8XZ3 - chains A and N of the 34 polymer chains in the assembly; structure by electron microscopy, 3.60 A resolution.

# Chain A
Molecule: 23S rRNA
From: Mycolicibacterium smegmatis MC2 155
Sequence (3119 nucleotides; each row starts with the number of its first residue):
     2 AAGUGUUUAAGGGCGCAUGGUGGAUGCCUUGGCACUGGGAGCCGAUGAAG
    52 GACGUAGGAGGCUGCGAUAAGCCUCGGGGAGCUGUCAACCGAGCGUUGAU
   102 CCGAGGAUGUCCGAAUGGGGAAACCCGGCACGAGUGAUGUCGUGUCACCA
   152 GGCGCUGAAUAUAUAGGCGUCUGGGGGGAACGCGGGGAAGUGAAACAUCU
   202 CAGUACCCGUAGGAAGAGAAAACAAAAUGUGAUUCCGUGAGUAGUGGCGA
   252 GCGAAAGCGGAGGAUGGCUAAACCGUAUGCAUGUGAUACCGGGUAGGGGU
   302 UGUGUGUGCGGGGUUGUGGGACCUAUCUUUCCGGCUCUACCUGGCUGGAG
   352 GGCAGUGAGAAAAUGUUGUGGUUAGCGGAAAUGGCUUGGGAUGGCCUGCC
   402 GUAGACGGUGAGAGCCCGGUACGUGAAAACCCGACGUCUGUCUUGAUGGU
   452 GUUCCCGAGUAGCAGCGGGCCCGUGGAAUCUGCUGUGAAUCUGCCGGGAC
   502 CACCCGGUAAGCCUGAAUACUUCCCAGUGACCGAUAGCGGAUUAGUACCG
   552 UGAGGGAAUGGUGAAAAGUACCCCGGGAGGGGAGUGAAAGAGUACCUGAA
   602 ACCGUGCGCUUACAAUCCGUCAGAGCCCUCGACGUGUCGUGGGGUGAUGG
   652 CGUGCCUUUUGAAGAAUGAGCCUGCGAGUCAGGGACAUGUCGCGAGGUUA
   702 ACCCGGGUGGGGUAGCCGCAGCGAAAGCGAGUCUGAAUAGGGCGUAUCCA
   752 CACAAGAGUGUGUGGUGUAGUGGUGUGUUCUGGACCCGAAGCGGAGUGAU
   802 CUACCCAUGGCCAGGGUGAAGCGCGGGUAAGACCGCGUGGAGGCCCGAAC
   852 CCACUUAGGUUGAAGACUGAGGGGAUGAGCUGUGGGUAGGGGUGAAAGGC
   902 CAAUCAAACUCCGUGAUAGCUGGUUCUCCCCGAAAUGCAUUUAGGUGCAG
   952 CGUCGCAUGUUUCUUGCCGGAGGUAGAGCUACUGGAUGGCCGAUGGGCCC
  1002 CACAGGGUUACUGACGUCAGCCAAACUCCGAAUGCCGGUAAGUCCAAGAG
  1052 UGCGGCAGUGAGACGGCGGGGGAUAAGCUCCGUGCGUCGAGAGGGAAACA
  1102 GCCCAGAUCGCCGGCUAAGGCCCCUAAGCGUGUGCUAAGUGGAAAAGGAU
  1152 GUGCAGUCGCGAAGACAACCAGGAGGUUGGCUUAGAAGCAGCCACCCUUG
  1202 AAAGAGUGCGUAAUAGCUCACUGGUCAAGUGAUUGUGCGCCGAUAAUGUA
  1252 GCGGGGCUCAAGCACACCGCCGAAGCCGCGGCAGCCAACGUGUUGGCUGG
  1302 GUAGGGGAGCGUCCUGCAUCCGGUGAAGCCGCCGAGUGAUCGAGUGGUGG
  1352 AGGGUGUGGGAGUGAGAAUGCAGGCAUGAGUAGCGAUUAGGCAAGUGAGA
  1402 ACCUUGCCCGCCGAAAGACCAAGGGUUCCUGGGCCAGGCCAGUCCGCCCA
  1452 GGGUGAGUCGGGACCUAAGGCGAGGCCGACAGGCGUAGUCGAUGGACAAC
  1502 GGGUUGAUAUUCCCGUACCCGUGUAUGUGCGUCCAUGAUGAAUCAGCGGU
  1552 ACUAACCAUCCAAAACCACCGUGACCGCACCUUUCGGGGUGUGGCGUUGG
  1602 UGGGGCUGCAUGGGACCUUCGUUGGUAGUAGUCAAGCGAUGGGGUGACGC
  1652 AGGAAGGUAGCCGUACCGGUCAGUGGUAAUACCGGGGUAAGCCUGUAGGG
  1702 AGUCAGAUAGGUAAAUCCGUCUGGCAUAUAUCCUGAGAGGUGAUGCAUAG
  1752 CCGAGUGAGGCGAAUUCGGUGAUCCUAUGCUGCCGAGAAAAGCCUCUAGC
  1802 GAGGACAUACACGGCCCGUACCCCAAACCAACACAGGUGGUCAGGUAGAG
  1852 AAUACUAAGGCGUACGAGUGAACUAUGGUUAAGGAACUCGGCAAAAUGCC
  1902 CCCGUAACUUCGGGAGAAGGGGGACCCACAUGGCGUGUAAGCCUUUACGG
  1952 CCCAAGCGUGAGUGGGUGGCACAAACCAGUGAGAAGCGACUGUUUACUAA
  2002 AAACACAGGUCCGUGCGAAGUCGCAAGACGAUGUAUACGGACUGACGCCU
  2052 GCCCGGUGCUGGAAGGUUAAGAGGACCCGUUAACUCCCUUUGGGGGUGAA
  2102 GCGGAGAAUUUAAGCCCCAGUAAACGGCGGUGGUAACUAUAACCAUCCUA
  2152 AGGUAGCGAAAUUCCUUGUCGGGUAAGUUCCGACCUGCACGAAUGGCGUA
  2202 ACGACUUCUCAACUGUCUCAACCAUAGACUCGGCGAAAUUGCACUACGAG
  2252 UAAAGAUGCUCGUUACGCGCGGCAGGACGAAAAGACCCCGGGACCUUCAC
  2302 UACAACUUGGUAUUGGUGCUCGAUACGGUUUGUGUAGGAUAGGUGGGAGA
  2352 CUGUGAAGCUCACACGCCAGUGUGGGUGGAGUCGUUGUUGAAAUACCACU
  2402 CUGAUCGUAUUGGGCCUCUAACCUCGGACCGUAUAUCCGGUUCAGGGACA
  2452 GUGCCUGGUGGGUAGUUUAACUGGGGCGGUUGCCUCCUAAAAUGUAACGG
  2502 AGGCGCCCAAAGGUUCCCUCAACCUGGACGGCAAUCAGGUGUUGAGUGUA
  2552 AGUGCACAAGGGAGCUUGACUGCGAGACGGACAUGUCGAGCAGGGACGAA
  2602 AGUCGGGACUAGUGAUCCGGCACCUCUGAGUGGAAGGGGUGUCGCUCAAC
  2652 GGAUAAAAGGUACCCCGGGGAUAACAGGCUGAUCUUCCCCAAGAGUCCAU
  2702 AUCGACGGGAUGGUUUGGCACCUCGAUGUCGGCUCGUCGCAUCCUGGGGC
  2752 UGGAGCAGGUCCCAAGGGUUGGGCUGUUCGCCCAUUAAAGCGGCACGCGA
  2802 GCUGGGUUUAGAACGUCGUGAGACAGUUCGGUCUCUAUCCGCCGCGCGCG
  2852 UCAGAAGCUUGAGGAAACCUGUCCCUAGUACGAGAGGACCGGGACGGACG
  2902 AACCUCUGGUAUACCAGUUGUCCCACCAGGGGCACGGCUGGAUAGCCACG
  2952 UUCGGACAGGAUAACCGCUGAAAGCAUCUAAGCGGGAAACCUCUUCCAAG
  3002 ACCAGGCUUCUCACCCUCUAGGAGGGAUAAGGCCCCCCGCAGACCACGGG
  3052 AUUGAUAGACCAGACCUGGAAGCCUAGUAAUAGGUGCAGGGAACUGGCAC
  3102 UAACCGGCCGAAAACUUAC
Small-molecule neighbours: erythromycin a (ERY): U861, A2282, A2283, A2286, A2727, G2729, U2833, C2834, U2835

# Chain N
Name: Large ribosomal subunit protein uL16
From: Mycolicibacterium smegmatis MC2 155
UniProt: A0QSD8 (RL16_MYCS2); numbering as in UniProt (aligned over 1-136)
Amino-acid sequence (136 residues; row label = number of the first residue in the row):
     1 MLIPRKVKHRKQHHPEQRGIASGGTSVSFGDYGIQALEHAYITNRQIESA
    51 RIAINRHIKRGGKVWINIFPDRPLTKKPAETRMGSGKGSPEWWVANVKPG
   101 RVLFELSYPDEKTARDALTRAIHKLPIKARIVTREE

# Interface between chain A and chain N
Pairs across the interface (91):
  A976(A) with Arg18(N), sugar contact
  A978(A) with Ser22(N), phosphate contact
  G979(A) with Ser22(N), hydrogen bond to the phosphate
  U984(A) with Lys8(N), hydrogen bond to the sugar
  G986(A) with Pro4(N), phosphate contact; Lys6(N), sugar contact; Asp71(N), hydrogen bond to the sugar
  A987(A) with Pro4(N), phosphate contact; Arg5(N), salt bridge to the phosphate; Phe69(N), sugar contact
  U988(A) with Phe29(N), base contact; Ile66(N), sugar contact
  G989(A) with Lys63(N), hydrogen bond to the phosphate; Trp65(N), hydrogen bond to the sugar
  G990(A) with Lys63(N), salt bridge to the phosphate
  A1020(A) with Ser28(N), sugar contact; Phe29(N), base contact
  G1021(A) with Gly24(N), sugar contact; Ser28(N), sugar contact
  C1022(A) with Gly23(N), phosphate contact; Gly24(N), hydrogen bond to the phosphate; Arg101(N), hydrogen bond to the sugar
  A1024(A) with Arg72(N), sugar contact
  A1025(A) with Lys11(N), base contact; Gln12(N), base contact; His13(N), stacking on the base
  A1026(A) with His9(N), stacking on the base; Lys11(N), hydrogen bond to the base
  C1027(A) with His9(N), salt bridge to the phosphate
  G1070(A) with Glu16(N), phosphate contact
  G1071(A) with His13(N), hydrogen bond to the phosphate
  G1072(A) with His13(N), phosphate contact; Lys87(N), salt bridge to the phosphate
  G1073(A) with Thr75(N), phosphate contact; Lys77(N), phosphate contact; Met83(N), sugar contact; Lys87(N), salt bridge to the phosphate; Gly88(N), hydrogen bond to the phosphate
  A1074(A) with Thr75(N), sugar contact; Lys76(N), phosphate contact; Lys77(N), hydrogen bond to the phosphate
  U1075(A) with His14(N), phosphate contact; Gln17(N), base contact; Tyr41(N), base contact
  A1076(A) with Met83(N), base contact
  A1077(A) with Met83(N), base contact
  G1148(A) with His123(N), sugar contact; Lys128(N), salt bridge to the phosphate
  C1193(A) with Lys59(N), phosphate contact; Arg60(N), hydrogen bond to the phosphate
  C1194(A) with Arg60(N), salt bridge to the phosphate
  G2474(A) with Met83(N), base contact; Gly84(N), base contact
  G2475(A) with Arg82(N), salt bridge to the phosphate
  U2489(A) with His13(N), sugar contact
  C2499(A) with Gly84(N), sugar contact; Ser85(N), hydrogen bond to the sugar; Gly86(N), phosphate contact
  G2500(A) with Gly84(N), phosphate contact; Ser85(N), phosphate contact; Gly86(N), hydrogen bond to the phosphate; Lys87(N), phosphate contact
  G2501(A) with Lys11(N), phosphate contact; Gly86(N), phosphate contact; Lys87(N), hydrogen bond to the phosphate
  A2502(A) with Lys11(N), phosphate contact
  A2683(A) with Lys76(N), sugar contact
  C2691(A) with Arg120(N), sugar contact; His123(N), sugar contact; Lys124(N), hydrogen bond to the base
  A2692(A) with Arg120(N), sugar contact
  A2693(A) with Arg56(N), hydrogen bond to the sugar; Arg120(N), salt bridge to the phosphate
  A2706(A) with Lys124(N), base contact
  C2707(A) with Ser49(N), base contact; Lys124(N), hydrogen bond to the base
  G2708(A) with Arg45(N), salt bridge to the phosphate; Gln46(N), hydrogen bond to the phosphate; Ser49(N), hydrogen bond to the sugar; His123(N), hydrogen bond to the base; Lys124(N), hydrogen bond to the sugar
  G2709(A) with Gln46(N), hydrogen bond to the phosphate; Pro126(N), phosphate contact
  G2710(A) with Pro126(N), phosphate contact
  U2717(A) with Glu80(N), base contact
  G2718(A) with Glu80(N), hydrogen bond to the sugar
  G2719(A) with Thr81(N), sugar contact; Arg82(N), salt bridge to the phosphate; Met83(N), sugar contact
  C2720(A) with Arg82(N), salt bridge to the phosphate; Met83(N), phosphate contact
Interface residues without a listed pair, chain A (53 interface residues in all): G977, G985, C1023, G1069, A1147, G1149
Interface residues without a listed pair, chain N (53 interface residues in all): Met1, Pro15, Leu74, Trp92, Leu125

# Overview
Chain A and chain N each contribute 53 residues to their interface, with 24 hydrogen bonds, 12 salt bridges
and 2 aromatic stacking contacts. Among the polar pairs are A1026(A)-Lys11(N), C2691(A)-Lys124(N) and
C2707(A)-Lys124(N). Bound to chain A: erythromycin a.
Chain A is 23S rRNA and chain N is Large ribosomal subunit protein uL16, both from Mycolicibacterium smegmatis
MC2 155; the structure, Mycobacterium smegmatis 50S ribosomal subunit with Erythromycin, was determined by
electron microscopy together with 8KAB from the same study.
